Entry 3GGR (X-ray diffraction, 3.20 A resolution); this record covers chains A and C of the 3 polymer chains in the assembly.

# Chain A
Protein: Cell cycle checkpoint control protein RAD9A
From: Homo sapiens
Notes: EC 3.1.11.2; fragment: truncated hRad9 (residues 1-270)
Reference sequence: Q99638 (RAD9A_HUMAN); residue numbers follow UniProt; this construct covers 1-270
Sequence (270 residues; each row starts with the number of its first residue):
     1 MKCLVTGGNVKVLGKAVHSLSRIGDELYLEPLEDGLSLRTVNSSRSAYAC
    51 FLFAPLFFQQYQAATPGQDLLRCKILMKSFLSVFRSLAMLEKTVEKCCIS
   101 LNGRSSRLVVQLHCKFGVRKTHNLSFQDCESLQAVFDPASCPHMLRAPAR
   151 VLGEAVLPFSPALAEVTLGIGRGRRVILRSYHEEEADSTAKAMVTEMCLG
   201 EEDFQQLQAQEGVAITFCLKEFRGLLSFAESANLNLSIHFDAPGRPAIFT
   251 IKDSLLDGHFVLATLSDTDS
Not modelled in the structure: 1, 266-270
Swiss-Prot annotation at these positions:
  - modified residue: Tyr28 (Phosphotyrosine)
  - mutagenesis: Tyr28 (Y28F: Abolishes phosphorylation by ABL1)

# Chain C
Protein: Cell cycle checkpoint protein RAD1
From: Homo sapiens
Notes: EC 3.1.11.2
Reference sequence: O60671 (RAD1_HUMAN); numbering as in UniProt (aligned over 1-282)
Sequence (282 residues; numbered 1 to 282; the number before each row is that of its first residue):
     1 MPLLTQQIQDEDDQYSLVASLDNVRNLSTILKAIHFREHATCFATKNGIK
    51 VTVENAKCVQANAFIQAGIFQEFKVQEESVTFRINLTVLLDCLSIFGSSP
   101 MPGTLTALRMCYQGYGYPLMLFLEEGGVVTVCKINTQEPEETLDFDFCST
   151 NVINKIILQSEGLREAFSELDMTSEVLQITMSPDKPYFRLSTFGNAGSSH
   201 LDYPKDSDLMEAFHCNQTQVNRYKISLLKPSTKALVLSCKVSIRTDNRGF
   251 LSLQYMIRNEDGQICFVEYYCCPDEEVPESES
Not modelled in the structure: 1-12, 277-282
Swiss-Prot annotation at these positions:
  - mutagenesis: Phe64 (F64A: Reduced binding to RHNO1; when associated with A-256 and A-266), Lys155 (K155A: Reduced binding to RHNO1; when associated with A-244 and A-254), Ser226 to Lys233 (Abolishes association of the 9-1-1 complex with RAD17), Arg244 (R244A: Reduced binding to RHNO1; when associated with A-155 and A-254), Gln254 (Q254A: Reduced binding to RHNO1; when associated with A-155 and A-244), Met256 (M256A: Reduced binding to RHNO1; when associated with A-64 and A-266), Phe266 (F266A: Reduced binding to RHNO1; when associated with A-64 and A-256)

# Chain A / chain C interface
Pairs across the interface (31; chain A residue first):
  Ser82(A) with Glu169(C)
  Val83(A) with Glu169(C)
  Ser86(A) with Ser168(C), hydrogen bond (backbone-side chain); Glu169(C)
  Leu90(A) with Glu165(C); Ser168(C)
  Phe116(A) with Tyr203(C), hydrophobic; Pro204(C); Asp206(C); Ser207(C); Glu211(C)
  Gly117(A) with Asp202(C); Tyr203(C); Pro204(C)
  Val118(A) with His200(C); Leu201(C); Asp202(C), hydrogen bond (backbone-backbone)
  Arg119(A) with Glu165(C); Ala166(C); His200(C); Leu201(C)
  Lys120(A) with Ser198(C); Ser199(C); His200(C), hydrogen bond (backbone-backbone)
  Thr121(A) with Ser198(C); Ser199(C)
  His122(A) with Gly197(C); Ser198(C), hydrogen bond (backbone-backbone); His200(C)
  Asn123(A) with Ala196(C)
  Leu124(A) with Ala196(C)
Other interface residues (no listed pair), chain A (16 interface residues in all): Leu76, Lys92, Leu112
Other interface residues (no listed pair), chain C (17 interface residues in all): Asn195

# Overview
Chain A and chain C form an interface of 16 and 17 residues respectively, with 4 hydrogen bonds. Polar pairs
include Ser86(A)-Ser168(C), Val118(A)-Asp202(C) and Lys120(A)-His200(C). From UniProt: one mutagenesis site on
chain A; 14 mutagenesis sites on chain C.
Chain A is Cell cycle checkpoint control protein RAD9A and chain C is Cell cycle checkpoint protein RAD1, both
from Homo sapiens; the structure, Crystal Structure of the Human Rad9-Hus1-Rad1 complex, was determined by
X-ray diffraction.
